7SMS - chains A and B of the 5 polymer chains in the assembly; structure by electron microscopy, 3.18 A resolution.

== Chain A ==
Name: Acetylcholine receptor subunit alpha
From: Tetronarce californica
UniProtKB: P02710 (ACHA_TETCF); residues 1-437 here correspond to UniProt positions 25-461 (UniProt number = residue number + 24)
Sequence (437 residues; row label = number of the first residue in the row):
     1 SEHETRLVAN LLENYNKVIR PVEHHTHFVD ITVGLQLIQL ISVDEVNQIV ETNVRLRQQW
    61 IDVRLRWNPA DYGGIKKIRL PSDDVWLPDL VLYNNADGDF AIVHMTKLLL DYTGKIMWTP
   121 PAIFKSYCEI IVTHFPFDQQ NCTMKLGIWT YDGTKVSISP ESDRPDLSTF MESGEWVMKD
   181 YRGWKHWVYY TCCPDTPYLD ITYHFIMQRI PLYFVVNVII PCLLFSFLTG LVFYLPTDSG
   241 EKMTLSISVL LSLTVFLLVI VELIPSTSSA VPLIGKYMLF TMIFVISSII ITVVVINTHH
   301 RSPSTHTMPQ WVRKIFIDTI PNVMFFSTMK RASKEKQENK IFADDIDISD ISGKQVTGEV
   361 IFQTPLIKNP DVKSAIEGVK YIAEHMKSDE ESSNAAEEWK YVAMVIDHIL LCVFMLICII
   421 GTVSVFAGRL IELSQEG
Disordered / not traced: 331-369, 427-437
Disulfide bonds: Cys128-Cys142, Cys192-Cys193
Covalent attachments: glycan linked to Asn141
Ligand contacts: D-tubocurarine (TC9): Tyr93, Ile148, Trp149, Thr150, Tyr151, Asp152, Tyr190, Cys192, Cys193, Tyr198
What the authors report for this chain:
  - mutagenesis - F233A (3-fold), F233A/F414A (7-fold): increased signaling in response to agonist
  - mutagenesis - F284A: unchanged signaling in response to agonist

== Chain B ==
Name: Acetylcholine receptor subunit delta
From: Tetronarce californica
UniProtKB: P02718 (ACHD_TETCF); residues 1-501 here correspond to UniProt positions 22-522 (UniProt number = residue number + 21)
Sequence (501 residues; row label = number of the first residue in the row):
     1 VNEEERLIND LLIVNKYNKH VRPVKHNNEV VNIALSLTLS NLISLKETDE TLTSNVWMDH
    61 AWYDHRLTWN ASEYSDISIL RLPPELVWIP DIVLQNNNDG QYHVAYFCNV LVRPNGYVTW
   121 LPPAIFRSSC PINVLYFPFD WQNCSLKFTA LNYDANEITM DLMTDTIDGK DYPIEWIIID
   181 PEAFTENGEW EIIHKPAKKN IYPDKFPNGT NYQDVTFYLI IRRKPLFYVI NFITPCVLIS
   241 FLASLAFYLP AESGEKMSTA ISVLLAQAVF LLLTSQRLPE TALAVPLIGK YLMFIMSLVT
   301 GVIVNCGIVL NFHFRTPSTH VLSTRVKQIF LEKLPRILHM SRADESEQPD WQNDLKLRRS
   361 SSVGYISKAQ EYFNIKSRSE LMFEKQSERH GLVPRVTPRI GFGNNNENIA ASDQLHDEIK
   421 SGIDSTNYIV KQIKEKNAYD EEVGNWNLVG QTIDRLSMFI ITPVMVLGTI FIFVMGNFNH
   481 PPAKPFEGDP FDYSSDHPRC A
Disordered / not traced: 1, 343-415, 500-501
Disulfide bonds: Cys130-Cys144
Covalent attachments: N-acetylglucosamine (NAG) linked to Asn143
Ligand contacts: D-tubocurarine (TC9): Ser36, Thr38, Trp57, Asp59, Arg81, Leu111, Leu121, Asp165, Ile178

== How chain A and chain B interact ==
Pairs across the interface - 93 pairs, chain A then chain B:
  Asn16(A) with Glu5(B)
  Val18(A) with Pro83(B); Leu86(B), hydrophobic
  Ile19(A) with Asn2(B); Glu5(B); Ile8(B), hydrophobic
  Arg20(A) with Asn2(B), hydrogen bond (backbone-side chain); Glu4(B), salt bridge
  Val22(A) with Asn2(B)
  Glu23(A) with Asn2(B), hydrogen bond (backbone-backbone)
  His25(A) with Asn2(B); Ser75(B); Asp76(B)
  Asp89(A) with Tyr106(B); Asn109(B)
  Val91(A) with Tyr106(B), hydrophobic
  Asn95(A) with Asn55(B), hydrogen bond (backbone-side chain)
  Ala96(A) with Ile43(B), hydrophobic; Ile125(B)
  Asp97(A) with Arg127(B), salt bridge
  Phe100(A) with Asn55(B); Pro123(B), hydrophobic; Ile125(B), hydrophobic
  Ala101(A) with Tyr106(B), hydrophobic
  Tyr127(A) with Asn41(B)
  Trp149(A) with Trp57(B); Cys108(B); Leu121(B), hydrogen bond (side chain-backbone); Pro123(B)
  Thr150(A) with Arg81(B), hydrogen bond (backbone-side chain); Cys108(B); Asn109(B), hydrogen bond; Leu111(B)
  Tyr151(A) with Arg81(B)
  Asp152(A) with Arg81(B), salt bridge
  Gly240(A) with Glu255(B)
  Glu241(A) with Glu255(B), hydrogen bond (backbone-side chain)
  Lys242(A) with Glu255(B), hydrogen bond (backbone-side chain)
  Met243(A) with Glu255(B), hydrogen bond (backbone-side chain); Thr259(B)
  Thr244(A) with Glu255(B)
  Ile247(A) with Ser262(B)
  Leu250(A) with Leu242(B), hydrophobic
  Leu251(A) with Ala266(B), hydrophobic
  Thr254(A) with Phe270(B)
  Leu257(A) with Pro235(B), hydrophobic
  Leu258(A) with Asn231(B); Leu273(B), hydrophobic
  Val261(A) with Phe227(B), hydrophobic; Asn231(B); Phe232(B), hydrophobic
  Glu262(A) with Arg277(B), salt bridge
  Pro265(A) with Phe227(B)
  Ser266(A) with Glu189(B); Phe227(B); Arg277(B)
  Thr267(A) with Gly188(B)
  Ser268(A) with Gly188(B); Lys224(B), hydrogen bond (side chain-backbone); Leu226(B); Phe227(B), hydrogen bond (side chain-backbone)
  Ser269(A) with Gly188(B)
  Leu279(A) with Ile230(B)
  Met282(A) with Pro235(B), hydrophobic
  Ile286(A) with Leu238(B), hydrophobic
  Ile289(A) with Leu242(B), hydrophobic
  Ile290(A) with Leu245(B), hydrophobic
  Val293(A) with Leu245(B), hydrophobic; Tyr248(B), hydrophobic
  Ile296(A) with Leu249(B), hydrophobic; Pro250(B); Ser253(B); Glu255(B)
  Asn297(A) with Tyr248(B), hydrogen bond (side chain-backbone)
  His300(A) with Pro250(B); Glu252(B)
  Arg301(A) with Tyr248(B)
  Thr305(A) with Ser341(B), hydrogen bond (backbone-side chain); Arg342(B); Leu448(B)
  His306(A) with Ser341(B), hydrogen bond
  Thr307(A) with Arg342(B)
  Asp371(A) with Ile423(B); Asn427(B), hydrogen bond
  Val372(A) with Ile423(B), hydrophobic
  Ser374(A) with Asn427(B), hydrogen bond
  Ala375(A) with Asn427(B), hydrogen bond (backbone-side chain)
  Gly378(A) with Val430(B)
  Tyr381(A) with Lys434(B); Asn437(B), hydrogen bond
  Ile382(A) with Val430(B), hydrophobic; Ile433(B), hydrophobic
  His385(A) with Asn437(B), hydrogen bond
Also at the interface, not in a pair above, chain A (69 interface residues in all): Asn14, His24, Asn47, Tyr93, Lys155, Tyr190, Ile264, Val271, Ile283, Val294, Val379
Also at the interface, not in a pair above, chain B (66 interface residues in all): Lys46, Ile77, Leu82, Ala105, Ala124, Asp180, Thr185, Asn187, Tyr228, Thr234, Ile239, Thr426

== In short ==
Chain A and chain B form an interface of 69 and 66 residues respectively, with 19 hydrogen bonds and 4 salt
bridges. Polar contacts include Arg20(A)-Glu4(B), Asp97(A)-Arg127(B) and Asp152(A)-Arg81(B). The paper reports
that F233A and F233A/F414A of chain A increase signaling in response to agonist; F284A of chain A leaves
signaling in response to agonist unchanged.
Chain A is Acetylcholine receptor subunit alpha and chain B is Acetylcholine receptor subunit delta, both from
Tetronarce californica; the structure, Cryo-EM structure of Torpedo acetylcholine receptor in complex with
d-tubocurarine, was determined by electron microscopy (same publication as 7SMM, 7SMQ, 7SMR and 7SMT).
